6E3I - chains A and B; structure by X-ray diffraction, 1.48 A resolution.

[Chain A]
Protein: Bcl-2-related protein A1
Organism: Homo sapiens
UniProt: Q16548 (B2LA1_HUMAN); numbering as in UniProt (aligned over 1-151)
Chain sequence (152 residues; row label = number of the first residue in the row; numbering starts at 0):
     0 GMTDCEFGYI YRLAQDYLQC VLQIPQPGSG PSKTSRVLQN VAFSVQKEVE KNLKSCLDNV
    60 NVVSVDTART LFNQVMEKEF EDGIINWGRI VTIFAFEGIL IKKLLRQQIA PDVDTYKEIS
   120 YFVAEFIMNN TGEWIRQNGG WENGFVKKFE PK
Construct notes: expression tag (0)
Curated features (UniProtKB/Swiss-Prot):
  - motif: Lys77 to Gly97 (BH1), Glu132 to Lys147 (BH2)

[Chain B]
Protein: peptide srt.F4
Chain sequence (23 residues; row label = number of the first residue in the row):
     2 XQRVVHIAAG LRRTGDQLEA YGX
Modified residues: ACE (acetyl group) at position 2; NH2 (amino group) at position 24

[Chain A / chain B interface]
Contacting residue pairs (45):
  Val40(A) with Leu19(B), hydrophobic
  Val44(A) with Thr15(B); Leu19(B), hydrophobic
  Glu47(A) with Gln18(B)
  Val48(A) with Leu12(B), hydrophobic; Thr15(B)
  Leu52(A) with His7(B); Ile8(B), hydrophobic
  Cys55(A) with Arg4(B); His7(B); Ile8(B), hydrophobic
  Leu56(A) with Ile8(B), hydrophobic
  Asn58(A) with Arg4(B), hydrogen bond (backbone-side chain)
  Val59(A) with Arg4(B)
  Gln73(A) with Val5(B)
  Val74(A) with Val5(B); Ile8(B), hydrophobic; Ala9(B); Leu12(B), hydrophobic
  Lys77(A) with Val6(B); Ala9(B); Arg13(B), hydrogen bond (backbone-side chain)
  Glu78(A) with Ala9(B); Leu12(B); Arg13(B), hydrogen bond (backbone-side chain)
  Glu80(A) with Arg13(B)
  Asp81(A) with Arg13(B), salt bridge
  Asn85(A) with Asp17(B), hydrogen bond; Glu20(B)
  Trp86(A) with Glu20(B), hydrogen bond (backbone-side chain)
  Gly87(A) with Gly16(B); Glu20(B), hydrogen bond (backbone-side chain)
  Arg88(A) with Arg13(B); Gly16(B); Asp17(B), salt bridge
  Val90(A) with Leu19(B), hydrophobic
  Thr91(A) with Leu12(B); Gly16(B)
  Phe95(A) with Ile8(B), hydrophobic; Leu12(B), hydrophobic
  Lys147(A) with Glu20(B), salt bridge; Gly23(B), hydrogen bond (side chain-backbone); NH2_24(B), hydrogen bond (backbone-backbone)
  Phe148(A) with Leu19(B), hydrophobic; NH2_24(B)
Also at the interface, not in a pair above, chain A (28 interface residues in all): Asn51, Leu70, Met75, Phe79
Also at the interface, not in a pair above, chain B (17 interface residues in all): Gly11

[Overview]
The interface between chain A and chain B involves 28 residues on one side and 17 on the other; the contacts
include 8 hydrogen bonds and 3 salt bridges. Polar pairs include Asp81(A)-Arg13(B), Arg88(A)-Asp17(B) and
Lys147(A)-Glu20(B).
Chain A is Bcl-2-related protein A1 (Homo sapiens) and chain B is peptide srt.F4; the structure, Human Bfl-1
in complex with the Bfl-1-specific designed peptide srt.F4, was determined by X-ray diffraction together with
6E3J from the same study.
